Entry 2Z80 (X-ray diffraction, 1.80 A resolution); this record covers chain A.

[Chain A]
Name: Toll-like receptor 2, Variable lymphocyte receptor B
From: Homo sapiens
Notes: fragment: TLR2, (human), VLRB.61, (Inshore hagfish)
UniProt: chimeric construct of O60603, Q4G1L2: residues 1-284 from O60603 (TLR2_HUMAN) positions 1-284 (same numbers); residues 290-353 from Q4G1L2 positions 136-199 (UniProt number = residue number - 154)
Chain sequence (353 residues; each row starts with the number of its first residue):
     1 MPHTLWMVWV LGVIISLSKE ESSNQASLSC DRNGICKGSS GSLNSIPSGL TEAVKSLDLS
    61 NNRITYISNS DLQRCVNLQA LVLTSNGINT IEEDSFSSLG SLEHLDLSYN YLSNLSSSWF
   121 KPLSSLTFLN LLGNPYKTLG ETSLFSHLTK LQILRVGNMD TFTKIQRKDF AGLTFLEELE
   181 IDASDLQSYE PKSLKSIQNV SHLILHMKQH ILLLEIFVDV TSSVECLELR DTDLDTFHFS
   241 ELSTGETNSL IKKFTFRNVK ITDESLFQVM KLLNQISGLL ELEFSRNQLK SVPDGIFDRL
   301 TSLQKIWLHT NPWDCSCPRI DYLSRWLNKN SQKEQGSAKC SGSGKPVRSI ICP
Not modelled in the structure: 1-26, 241-246
Sequence notes: linker (285-289)
Disulfides: Cys-30/Cys-36, Cys-315/Cys-340, Cys-317/Cys-352
Covalent attachments: N-acetylglucosamine (NAG) linked to Asn-114
Swiss-Prot annotation at these positions:
  - glycosylation (N-linked (GlcNAc...) asparagine): Asn-114, Asn-199

[Summary]
N-acetylglucosamine is covalently linked to Asn-114.
Chain A is Toll-like receptor 2, Variable lymphocyte receptor B (Homo sapiens); the structure, Crystal
structure of the TLR1-TLR2 heterodimer induced by binding of a tri-acylated lipopeptide, was determined by
X-ray diffraction (same publication as 2Z7X, 2Z81 and 2Z82).
